PDB entry 8H93 | electron microscopy, 3.01 A resolution | chains B and C of the 6 polymer chains in the assembly

# Chain B
Protein: Transducin-like enhancer protein 6
Organism: Mus musculus
UniProtKB: Q9WVB3 (TLE6_MOUSE); residues 1-581 here = UniProt positions 1-581
Chain sequence (581 residues; row label = number of the first residue in the row):
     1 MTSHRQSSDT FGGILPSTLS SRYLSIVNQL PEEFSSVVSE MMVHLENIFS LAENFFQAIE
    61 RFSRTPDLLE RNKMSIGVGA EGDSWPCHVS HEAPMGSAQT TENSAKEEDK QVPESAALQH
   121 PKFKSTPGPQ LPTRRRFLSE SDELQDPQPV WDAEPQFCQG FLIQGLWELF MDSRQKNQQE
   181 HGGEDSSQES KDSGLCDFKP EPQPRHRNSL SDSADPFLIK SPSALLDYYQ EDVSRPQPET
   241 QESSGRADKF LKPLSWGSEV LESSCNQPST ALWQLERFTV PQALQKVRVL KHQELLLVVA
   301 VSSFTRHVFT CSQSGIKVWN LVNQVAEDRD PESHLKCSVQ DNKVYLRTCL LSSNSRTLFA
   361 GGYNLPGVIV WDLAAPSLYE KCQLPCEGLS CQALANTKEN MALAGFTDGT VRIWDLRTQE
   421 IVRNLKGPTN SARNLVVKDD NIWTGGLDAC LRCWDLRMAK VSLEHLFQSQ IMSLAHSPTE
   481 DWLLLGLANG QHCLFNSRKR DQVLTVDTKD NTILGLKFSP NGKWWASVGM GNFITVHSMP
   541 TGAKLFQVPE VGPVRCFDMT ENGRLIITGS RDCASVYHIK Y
Unresolved in the structure: 1-145, 178-246

# Chain C
Protein: Oocyte-expressed protein homolog
Organism: Mus musculus
UniProtKB: Q9CWE6 (OOEP_MOUSE); numbering as in UniProt (aligned over 1-164)
Chain sequence (164 residues; numbered 1 to 164; the number before each row is that of its first residue):
     1 MASHTADADA KPDSDSQKLL NVLPVSLRLR TRPWWFPIQE VSNPLVLYME AWVAERVIGT
    61 DQAEISEIEW MCQALLTVDS VNSGNLAEIT IFGQPSAQTR MKNILLNMAA WHKENELQRA
   121 VKVKEVEEFL KIRASSILSK LSKKGLKLAG FPLPLEGRET QMES
Unresolved in the structure: 1-25, 115-164
Curated features (UniProtKB/Swiss-Prot):
  - mutagenesis: Arg32 (R32W/P/G: Impaired formation of the subcortical maternal complex (SCMC))

# How chain B and chain C interact
Pairs across the interface - 22 pairs, chain B then chain C:
  Phe304(B) with Met71(C); Gln73(C)
  Arg306(B) with Pro37(C); Glu40(C), salt bridge; Gln94(C), hydrogen bond
  His307(B) with Trp34(C); Trp35(C)
  Asn320(B) with Pro37(C)
  Val322(B) with Pro37(C), hydrophobic; Gln39(C)
  Asn323(B) with Gln39(C)
  Glu332(B) with Trp34(C)
  Asn354(B) with Trp70(C)
  Arg356(B) with Glu67(C), salt bridge; Trp70(C)
  Leu373(B) with Trp34(C), hydrogen bond (backbone-side chain); Trp35(C); Trp70(C), hydrogen bond (backbone-side chain)
  Ala374(B) with Trp70(C)
  Ala375(B) with Trp34(C), hydrogen bond (backbone-side chain)
  Pro376(B) with Trp34(C)
  Leu378(B) with Trp34(C), hydrophobic
Other interface residues (no listed pair), chain B (17 interface residues in all): Trp256, Thr305, Ser355
Other interface residues (no listed pair), chain C (11 interface residues in all): Pro95

# In short
17 residues of chain B face 11 of chain C across their interface; the contacts include 4 hydrogen bonds and 2
salt bridges. Polar pairs include Arg306(B)-Glu40(C), Arg356(B)-Glu67(C) and Arg306(B)-Gln94(C). UniProt lists
one mutagenesis site on chain C.
Here chain B is Transducin-like enhancer protein 6 and chain C is Oocyte-expressed protein homolog, both from
Mus musculus. Entry 8H93 (Structure of dimeric mouse SCMC core complex) was determined by electron microscopy
(same publication as 8H94, 8H95 and 8H96).
